Entry 4RJK (X-ray diffraction, 2.50 A resolution); this record covers chains B and D of the 4 polymer chains in the assembly.

== Chain B (and D) ==
Protein: Acetolactate synthase
Organism: Bacillus subtilis
Notes: EC 4.1.3.18; chain D of this document is another copy of the same molecule, construct and numbering; everything in this record applies to it too
UniProt: V5MX36 (V5MX36_BACIU); residue numbers follow UniProt; this construct covers 1-571
Chain sequence (571 residues; each row starts with the number of its first residue):
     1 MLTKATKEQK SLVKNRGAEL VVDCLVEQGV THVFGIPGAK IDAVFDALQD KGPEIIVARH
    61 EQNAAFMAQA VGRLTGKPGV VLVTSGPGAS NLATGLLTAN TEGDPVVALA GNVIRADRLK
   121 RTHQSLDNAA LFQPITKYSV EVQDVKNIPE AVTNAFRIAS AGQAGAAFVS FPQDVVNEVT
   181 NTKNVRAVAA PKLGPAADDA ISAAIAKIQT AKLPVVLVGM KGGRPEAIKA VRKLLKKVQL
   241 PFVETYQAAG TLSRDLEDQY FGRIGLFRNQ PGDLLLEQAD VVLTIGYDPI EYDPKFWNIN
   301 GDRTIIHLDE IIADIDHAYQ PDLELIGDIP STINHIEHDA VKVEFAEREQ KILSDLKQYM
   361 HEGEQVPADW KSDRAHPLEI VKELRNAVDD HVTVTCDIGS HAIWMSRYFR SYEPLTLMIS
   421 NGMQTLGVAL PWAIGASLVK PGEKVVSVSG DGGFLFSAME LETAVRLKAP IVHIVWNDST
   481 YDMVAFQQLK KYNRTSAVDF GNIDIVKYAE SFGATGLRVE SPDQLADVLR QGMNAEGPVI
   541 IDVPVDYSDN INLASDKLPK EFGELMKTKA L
Not modelled in the structure: 1-14, 32, 78, 567-571 (chain D: 1-13, 299-301, 567-571)
Ion coordination: Mg2+: Asp451, Thr480 (together with thiamine diphosphate)
Ligand contacts:
  - thiamine diphosphate (TPP), molecule 1: Ile36, Pro37, Gly38, Glu61, Thr84, Pro87, Gly88, Asn91, Gln124
  - thiamine diphosphate (TPP), molecule 2: Ile398, Gly399, Ser400, His401, Gln424, Thr425, Leu426, Gly450, Asp451, Gly452, Gly453, Phe456, Asp478, Thr480, Tyr481, Asp482, Met483, Val484, Tyr547

== Interface between chain B and chain D ==
Pairs across the interface - 21 pairs, chain B then chain D:
  Arg115(B) with Arg115(D); Gln143(D); Asp144(D)
  Ala116(B) with Asp144(D); Asn147(D)
  Arg118(B) with Glu141(D), hydrogen bond (side chain-backbone); Gln143(D)
  Leu119(B) with Val140(D), hydrophobic; Asn147(D); Ala151(D), hydrophobic
  Lys120(B) with Glu150(D), salt bridge
  Val140(B) with Leu119(D), hydrophobic
  Glu141(B) with Arg118(D), hydrogen bond (backbone-side chain)
  Gln143(B) with Arg115(D); Arg118(D); Gln143(D)
  Asp144(B) with Ala116(D)
  Asn147(B) with Ala116(D), hydrogen bond (side chain-backbone); Leu119(D)
  Glu150(B) with Lys120(D), salt bridge
  Ala151(B) with Leu119(D), hydrophobic
Interface residues without a listed pair, chain B (15 interface residues in all): Tyr138, Lys146, Asp174
Interface residues without a listed pair, chain D (13 interface residues in all): Tyr138

== Summary ==
The interface between chain B and chain D involves 15 residues on one side and 13 on the other; the contacts
include 3 hydrogen bonds and 2 salt bridges. Polar pairs include Lys120(B)-Glu150(D), Arg118(B)-Glu141(D) and
Asn147(B)-Ala116(D). Bound to chain B: thiamine diphosphate.
Chain B and chain D are both Acetolactate synthase (Bacillus subtilis); the structure, Acetolactate synthase
from Bacillus subtilis bound to LThDP - crystal form II, was determined by X-ray diffraction, deposited
together with 4RJI and 4RJJ.
